3AOA - chains A and C of the 3 polymer chains in the assembly; structure by X-ray diffraction, 3.35 A resolution.

[Chain A (and C)]
Protein: Acriflavine resistance protein B
Source organism: Escherichia coli
Notes: chain C of this document is another copy of the same molecule, construct and numbering; everything in this record applies to it too
UniProt: P31224 (ACRB_ECOLI); numbering as in UniProt (aligned over 1-1049)
Chain sequence (1053 residues; row label = number of the first residue in the row):
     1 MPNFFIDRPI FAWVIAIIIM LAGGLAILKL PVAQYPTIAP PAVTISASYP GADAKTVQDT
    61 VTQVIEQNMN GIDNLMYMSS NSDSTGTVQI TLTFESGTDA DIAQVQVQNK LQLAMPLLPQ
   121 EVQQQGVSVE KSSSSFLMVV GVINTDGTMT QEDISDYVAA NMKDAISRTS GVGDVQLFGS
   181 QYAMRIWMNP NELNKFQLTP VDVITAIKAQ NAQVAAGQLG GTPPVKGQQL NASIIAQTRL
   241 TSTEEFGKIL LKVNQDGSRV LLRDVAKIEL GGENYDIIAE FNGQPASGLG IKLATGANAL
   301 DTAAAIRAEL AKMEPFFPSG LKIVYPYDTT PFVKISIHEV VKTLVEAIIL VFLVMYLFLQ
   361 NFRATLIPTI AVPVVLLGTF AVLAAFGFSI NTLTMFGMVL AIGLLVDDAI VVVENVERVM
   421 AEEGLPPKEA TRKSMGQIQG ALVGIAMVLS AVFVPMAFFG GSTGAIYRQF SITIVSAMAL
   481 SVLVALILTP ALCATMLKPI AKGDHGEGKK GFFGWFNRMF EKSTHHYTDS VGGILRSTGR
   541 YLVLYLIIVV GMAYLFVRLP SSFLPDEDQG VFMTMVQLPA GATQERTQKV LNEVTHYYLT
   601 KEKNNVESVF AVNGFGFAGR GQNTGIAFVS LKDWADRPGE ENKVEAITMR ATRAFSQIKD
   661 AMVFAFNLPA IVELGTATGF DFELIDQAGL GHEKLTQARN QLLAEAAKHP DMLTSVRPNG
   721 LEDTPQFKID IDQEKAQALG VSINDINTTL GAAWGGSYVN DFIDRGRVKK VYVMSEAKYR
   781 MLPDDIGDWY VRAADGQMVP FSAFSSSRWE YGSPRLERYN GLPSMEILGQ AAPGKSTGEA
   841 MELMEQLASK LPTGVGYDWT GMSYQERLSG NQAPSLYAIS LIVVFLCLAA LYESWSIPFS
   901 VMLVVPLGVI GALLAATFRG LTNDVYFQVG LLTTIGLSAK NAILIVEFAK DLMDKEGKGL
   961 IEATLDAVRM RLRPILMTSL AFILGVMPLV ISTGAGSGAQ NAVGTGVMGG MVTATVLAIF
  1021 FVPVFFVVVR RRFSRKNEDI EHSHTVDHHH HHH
Disordered / not traced: 499-512, 1037-1053
Construct notes: expression tag (1050-1053)
Curated features (UniProtKB/Swiss-Prot):
  - mutagenesis: His526 (H526Y: Partially restores chloramphenicol resistance to an AcrZ G30R mutant)

[Interface between chain A and chain C]
Pairs across the interface (122):
  Tyr49(A) with Gln213(C)
  Gly51(A) with Ala215(C); Ala216(C); Gly217(C), hydrogen bond (backbone-backbone)
  Ala52(A) with Ala215(C), hydrophobic; Gly217(C)
  Thr56(A) with Gln213(C); Val214(C)
  Asp59(A) with Gln213(C); Arg239(C); Ile763(C); Val768(C)
  Thr60(A) with Gln213(C); Arg239(C)
  Gln63(A) with Gly766(C); Arg767(C); Val768(C), hydrogen bond (side chain-backbone)
  Gln67(A) with Asp164(C); Arg767(C); Val768(C), hydrogen bond (side chain-backbone)
  Met69(A) with Arg168(C)
  Asn70(A) with Ser167(C), hydrogen bond; Arg168(C)
  Gly71(A) with Ser167(C)
  Asp73(A) with Asp101(C); Lys131(C), salt bridge; Ser170(C)
  Asn74(A) with Ser170(C), hydrogen bond (backbone-side chain)
  Met78(A) with Arg168(C)
  Ser84(A) with Gln218(C), hydrogen bond (backbone-side chain); Ser233(C), hydrogen bond
  Ile102(A) with Asp101(C)
  Val105(A) with Val105(C), hydrophobic
  Gln106(A) with Asp101(C); Gln104(C)
  Asn109(A) with Gln108(C), hydrogen bond
  Lys110(A) with Gln104(C); Val129(C), hydrogen bond (side chain-backbone)
  Gln112(A) with Gln112(C)
  Leu113(A) with Gln108(C); Gln112(C); Val127(C); Val129(C), hydrophobic
  Pro116(A) with Gln123(C)
  Leu117(A) with Gln123(C); Gln124(C)
  Trp187(A) with Pro223(C), hydrophobic
  Tyr275(A) with Thr222(C); Pro223(C), hydrophobic
  Asp276(A) with Thr222(C), hydrogen bond
  Gly581(A) with Asn231(C)
  Thr583(A) with Gln228(C), hydrogen bond (side chain-backbone); Gln229(C)
  Gln584(A) with Thr222(C); Pro224(C)
  Glu585(A) with Lys226(C); Gly227(C)
  Gln622(A) with Gly220(C), hydrogen bond (side chain-backbone); Asn231(C)
  Gln687(A) with Phe316(C)
  Gly689(A) with Arg765(C)
  Pro725(A) with Ala232(C)
  Gln726(A) with Ser233(C); Ile235(C)
  Phe727(A) with Leu219(C), hydrophobic; Ser233(C), hydrogen bond (backbone-backbone); Ile234(C); Ile235(C), hydrogen bond (backbone-backbone)
  Lys728(A) with Ile235(C); Ala236(C), hydrogen bond (side chain-backbone)
  Ile729(A) with Ile234(C), hydrophobic; Ile235(C), hydrogen bond (backbone-backbone); Ala236(C)
  Ile731(A) with Gln237(C)
  Gln733(A) with Gln210(C); Gln237(C)
  Glu734(A) with Leu250(C); Val253(C); Arg259(C), salt bridge
  Gln737(A) with Leu250(C); Val253(C)
  Ile743(A) with Ala209(C), hydrophobic; Gln237(C)
  Asn747(A) with Val214(C); Gln237(C)
  Leu750(A) with Ala216(C)
  Gly751(A) with Ala215(C)
  Trp754(A) with Ala216(C); Gly217(C); Ile234(C), hydrophobic
  Gly755(A) with Gly217(C)
  Ala777(A) with Pro223(C); Pro224(C); Val225(C)
  Lys778(A) with Val225(C)
  Arg780(A) with Leu219(C); Gly221(C), hydrogen bond (side chain-backbone); Pro223(C), hydrogen bond (side chain-backbone)
  Met781(A) with Leu219(C); Pro224(C), hydrophobic; Val225(C); Gln228(C)
  Leu782(A) with Gln228(C); Leu230(C), hydrophobic
  Pro783(A) with Leu219(C)
  Trp809(A) with Leu219(C), hydrophobic; Ala232(C), hydrophobic
  Asn820(A) with Arg168(C), hydrogen bond (backbone-side chain)
  Gly821(A) with Arg168(C)
  Val855(A) with Phe316(C)
  Gly856(A) with Phe316(C)
  Asp858(A) with Lys312(C), salt bridge
  Leu886(A) with Val14(C); Ile17(C), hydrophobic; Ile18(C), hydrophobic
  Ala890(A) with Phe11(C), hydrophobic; Val14(C), hydrophobic
  Glu893(A) with Pro9(C); Ile10(C)
  Ser894(A) with Ile10(C)
  Trp895(A) with Ile10(C), hydrophobic; Trp13(C), hydrophobic
Interface residues without a listed pair, chain A (78 interface residues in all): Pro50, Asp53, Lys55, Glu66, Ile72, Leu75, Ala582, Arg586, Arg818, Gly854, Ile882, Ala889
Interface residues without a listed pair, chain C (65 interface residues in all): Arg8, Leu21, Leu111, Met115, Gly171, Thr238

[Summary]
Chain A and chain C form an interface of 78 and 65 residues respectively; the contacts include 19 hydrogen
bonds and 3 salt bridges. Polar contacts include Asp73(A)-Lys131(C), Glu734(A)-Arg259(C) and
Asp858(A)-Lys312(C). Curated annotation (UniProt) lists one mutagenesis site on chain A.
Both chains are Acriflavine resistance protein B (Escherichia coli). Entry 3AOA (Structures of the multidrug
exporter AcrB reveal a proximal multisite drug-binding pocket) was determined by X-ray diffraction (same
publication as 3AOB, 3AOC and 3AOD).
